7R5S - chains I and L of the 17 polymer chains in the assembly; structure by electron microscopy, 2.83 A resolution.

# Chain I
Molecule: Centromere protein I
From: Homo sapiens
Reference sequence: Q92674 (CENPI_HUMAN); residues 1-756 here = UniProt positions 1-756
Sequence (756 residues; each row starts with the number of its first residue):
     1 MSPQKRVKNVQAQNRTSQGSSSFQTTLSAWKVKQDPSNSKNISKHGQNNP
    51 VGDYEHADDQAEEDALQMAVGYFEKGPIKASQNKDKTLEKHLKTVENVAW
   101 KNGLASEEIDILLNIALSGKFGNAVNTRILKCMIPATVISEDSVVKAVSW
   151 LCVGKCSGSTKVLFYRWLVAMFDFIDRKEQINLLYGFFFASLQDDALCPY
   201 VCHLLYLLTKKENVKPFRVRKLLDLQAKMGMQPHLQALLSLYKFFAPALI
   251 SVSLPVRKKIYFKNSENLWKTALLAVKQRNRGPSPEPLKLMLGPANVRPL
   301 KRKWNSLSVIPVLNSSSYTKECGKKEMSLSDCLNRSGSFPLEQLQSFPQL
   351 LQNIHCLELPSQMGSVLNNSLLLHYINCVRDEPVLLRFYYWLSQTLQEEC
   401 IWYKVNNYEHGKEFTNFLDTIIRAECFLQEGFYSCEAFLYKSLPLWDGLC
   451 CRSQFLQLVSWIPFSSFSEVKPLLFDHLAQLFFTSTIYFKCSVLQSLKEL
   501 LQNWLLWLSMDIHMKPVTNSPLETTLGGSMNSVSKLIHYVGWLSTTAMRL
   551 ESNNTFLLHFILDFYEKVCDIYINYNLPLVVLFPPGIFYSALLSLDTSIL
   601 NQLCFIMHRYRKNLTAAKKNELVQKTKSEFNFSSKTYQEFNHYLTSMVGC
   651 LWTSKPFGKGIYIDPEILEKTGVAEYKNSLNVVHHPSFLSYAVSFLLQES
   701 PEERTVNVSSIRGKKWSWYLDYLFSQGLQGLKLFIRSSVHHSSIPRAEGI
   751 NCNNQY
Disordered / not traced: 1-60, 257, 283-307, 515-523, 626-630, 699-716, 741-756

# Chain L
Molecule: Centromere protein L
From: Homo sapiens
Reference sequence: Q8N0S6 (CENPL_HUMAN); numbering as in UniProt (aligned over 1-344)
Sequence (344 residues; row label = number of the first residue in the row):
     1 MDSYSAPESTPSASSRPEDYFIGATPLQKRLESVRKQSSFILTPPRRKIP
    51 QCSQLQEDVDPQKVAFLLHKQWTLYSLTPLYKFSYSNLKEYSRLLNAFIV
   101 AEKQKGLAVEVGEDFNIKVIFSTLLGMKGTQRDPEAFLVQIVSKSQLPSE
   151 NREGKVLWTGWFCCVFGDSLLETVSEDFTCLPLFLANGAESNTAIIGTWF
   201 QKTFDCYFSPLAINAFNLSWMAAMWTACKMDHYVATTEFLWSVPCSPQSL
   251 DISFAIHPEDAKALWDSVHKTPGEVTQEEVDLFMDCLYSHFHRHFKIHLS
   301 ATRLVRVSTSVASAHTDGKIKILCHKYLIGVLAYLTELAIFQIE
Disordered / not traced: 1-25, 146-152
Curated features (UniProtKB/Swiss-Prot):
  - modified residue: Ser39 (Phosphoserine), Thr43 (Phosphothreonine), Ser53 (Phosphoserine)

# Interface between chain I and chain L
Residue-residue contacts (55):
  Arg220(I) - Glu110(L)
  Leu223(I) - Ala108(L)  hydrophobic
  Leu223(I) - Glu110(L)
  Gln226(I) - Leu107(L)
  Gln226(I) - Ala108(L)  hydrogen bond (side chain-backbone)
  Met231(I) - Gly106(L)
  Met231(I) - Leu107(L)  hydrophobic
  Gln236(I) - Gly106(L)
  Leu239(I) - Ala108(L)  hydrophobic
  Ala248(I) - Val111(L)
  Leu249(I) - Val111(L)
  Ile250(I) - Val109(L)
  Ser251(I) - Ala97(L)
  Ser251(I) - Phe98(L)
  Ser251(I) - Ala101(L)
  Ser251(I) - Val109(L)  hydrogen bond (backbone-backbone)
  Val252(I) - Ala108(L)  hydrophobic
  Ser253(I) - Glu102(L)
  Ser253(I) - Lys105(L)  hydrogen bond
  Pro255(I) - Lys105(L)
  Ser317(I) - Thr203(L)
  Tyr318(I) - Leu94(L)  hydrophobic
  Tyr318(I) - Trp199(L)  hydrogen bond
  Thr319(I) - Tyr91(L)
  Thr319(I) - Thr203(L)
  Cys322(I) - Glu90(L)
  Gly323(I) - Asn87(L)
  Ser361(I) - Asp205(L)
  Gln362(I) - Gln201(L)
  Gln362(I) - Asp205(L)
  Met363(I) - Asp205(L)
  Glu382(I) - Leu27(L)
  Pro383(I) - Asp177(L)
  Pro383(I) - Phe178(L)
  Leu386(I) - Gln28(L)
  Leu386(I) - Phe178(L)  hydrophobic
  Arg387(I) - Tyr81(L)
  Arg387(I) - Phe178(L)
  Arg387(I) - Asp205(L)  salt bridge
  Tyr389(I) - Leu31(L)  hydrophobic
  Tyr389(I) - Arg35(L)
  Tyr390(I) - Leu170(L)
  Tyr390(I) - Val174(L)
  Gln394(I) - Tyr207(L)
  Gln394(I) - Ile343(L)
  Gln397(I) - Gln342(L)
  Glu398(I) - Tyr207(L)
  Glu398(I) - Ser209(L)  hydrogen bond
  Tyr433(I) - Gln28(L)
  Tyr433(I) - Glu32(L)
  Glu436(I) - Glu32(L)
  Ala437(I) - Arg35(L)
  Tyr440(I) - Arg35(L)
  Lys441(I) - Arg35(L)
  Lys441(I) - Glu344(L)
Other interface residues (no listed pair), chain I (37 interface residues in all): Leu254, Thr395
Other interface residues (no listed pair), chain L (40 interface residues in all): Lys36, Thr78, Pro79, Thr173, Ser175, Lys202

# Overview
Chain I and chain L form an interface of 37 and 40 residues respectively; the contacts include 5 hydrogen
bonds and 1 salt bridge. Among the polar pairs are Arg387(I)-Asp205(L), Gln226(I)-Ala108(L) and
Ser253(I)-Lys105(L).
Chain I is Centromere protein I and chain L is Centromere protein L, both from Homo sapiens; the structure,
Structure of the human CCAN bound to alpha satellite DNA, was determined by electron microscopy, deposited
together with 7PB4, 7PB8, 7PII, 7PKN, 7R5R, 7R5V, 7YWX and 7YYH.
